Entry 4C3J (X-ray diffraction, 3.35 A resolution); this record covers chains A and H of the 14 polymer chains in the assembly.

Chain A:
Protein: DNA-directed RNA polymerase I subunit RPA190
Source organism: Saccharomyces cerevisiae
Notes: EC 2.7.7.6
UniProtKB: P10964 (RPA1_YEAST); numbering as in UniProt (aligned over 1-1664)
Sequence (1664 residues; each row starts with the number of its first residue):
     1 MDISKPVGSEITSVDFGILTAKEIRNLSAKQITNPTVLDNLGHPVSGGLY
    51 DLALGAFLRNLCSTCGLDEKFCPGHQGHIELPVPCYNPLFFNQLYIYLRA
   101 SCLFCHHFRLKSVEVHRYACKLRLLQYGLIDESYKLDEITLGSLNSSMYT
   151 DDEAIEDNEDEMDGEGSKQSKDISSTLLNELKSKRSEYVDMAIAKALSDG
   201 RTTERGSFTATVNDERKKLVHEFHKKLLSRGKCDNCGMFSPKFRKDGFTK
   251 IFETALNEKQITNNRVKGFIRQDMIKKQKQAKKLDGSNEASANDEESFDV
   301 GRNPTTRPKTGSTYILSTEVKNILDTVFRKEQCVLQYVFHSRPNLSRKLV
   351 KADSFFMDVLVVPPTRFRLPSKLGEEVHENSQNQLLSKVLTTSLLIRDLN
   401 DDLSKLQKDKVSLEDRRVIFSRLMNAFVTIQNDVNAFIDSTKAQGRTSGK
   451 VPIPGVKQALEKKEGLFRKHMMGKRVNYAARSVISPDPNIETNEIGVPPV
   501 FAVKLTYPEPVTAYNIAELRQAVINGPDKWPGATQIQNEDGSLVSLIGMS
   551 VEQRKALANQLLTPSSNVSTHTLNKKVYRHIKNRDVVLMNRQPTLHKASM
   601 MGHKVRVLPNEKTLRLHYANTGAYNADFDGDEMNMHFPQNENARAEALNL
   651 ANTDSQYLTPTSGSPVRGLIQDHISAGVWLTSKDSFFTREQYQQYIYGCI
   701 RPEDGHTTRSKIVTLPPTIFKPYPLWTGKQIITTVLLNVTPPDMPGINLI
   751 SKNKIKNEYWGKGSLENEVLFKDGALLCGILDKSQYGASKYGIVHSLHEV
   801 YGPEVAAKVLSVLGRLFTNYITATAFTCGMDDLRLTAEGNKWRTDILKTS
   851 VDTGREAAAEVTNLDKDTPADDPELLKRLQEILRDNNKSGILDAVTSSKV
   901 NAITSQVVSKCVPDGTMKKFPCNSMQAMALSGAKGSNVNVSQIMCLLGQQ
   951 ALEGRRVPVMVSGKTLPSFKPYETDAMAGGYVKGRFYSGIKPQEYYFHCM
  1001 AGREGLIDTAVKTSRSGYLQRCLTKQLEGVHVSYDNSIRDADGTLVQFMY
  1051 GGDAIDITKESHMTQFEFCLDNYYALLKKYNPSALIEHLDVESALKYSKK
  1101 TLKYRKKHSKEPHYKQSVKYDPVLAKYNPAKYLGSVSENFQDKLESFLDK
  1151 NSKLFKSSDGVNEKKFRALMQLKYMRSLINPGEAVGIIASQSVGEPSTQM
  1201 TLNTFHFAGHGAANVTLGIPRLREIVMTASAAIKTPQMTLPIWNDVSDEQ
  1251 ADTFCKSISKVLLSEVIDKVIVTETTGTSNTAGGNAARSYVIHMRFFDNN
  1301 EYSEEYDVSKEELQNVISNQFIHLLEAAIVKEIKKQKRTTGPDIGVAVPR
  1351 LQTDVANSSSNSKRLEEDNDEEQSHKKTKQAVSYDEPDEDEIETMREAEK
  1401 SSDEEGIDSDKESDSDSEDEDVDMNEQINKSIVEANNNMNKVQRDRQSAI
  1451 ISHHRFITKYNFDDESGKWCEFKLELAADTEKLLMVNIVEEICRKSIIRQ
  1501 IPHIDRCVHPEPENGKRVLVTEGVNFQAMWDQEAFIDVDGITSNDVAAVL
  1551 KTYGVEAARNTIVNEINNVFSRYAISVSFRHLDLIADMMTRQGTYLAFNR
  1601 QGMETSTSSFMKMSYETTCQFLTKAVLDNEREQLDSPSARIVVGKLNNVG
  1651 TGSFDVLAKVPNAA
Disordered / not traced: 142-171, 276-311, 407-409, 448-450, 1154-1159, 1206-1213, 1279-1286, 1353-1360, 1400-1437, 1664
Bound ions: Zn2+ site 1: C62, C65, C72, H75; Zn2+ site 2: C102, C105, C233, C236
UniProt features mapped onto this chain:
  - region: P992 to E1004 (Bridging helix)
  - binding site (Zn(2+)): C62, C65, C72, H75, C102, C105, C233, C236
  - binding site (Mg(2+)): D627, D629, D631
  - modified residue (Phosphoserine): S889, S1636
What the authors report for this chain:
  - conformationally variable residues (order/disorder transition): N1361 to E1399
  - contacts within the chain: R1015-D1385, R1015-E1386, R1015-D1388, R1015-E1389

Chain H:
Protein: DNA-directed RNA polymerases I, II, and III subunit RPABC3
Source organism: Saccharomyces cerevisiae
Notes: EC 2.7.7.6
UniProtKB: P20436 (RPAB3_YEAST); residues 1-146 here = UniProt positions 1-146
Sequence (146 residues; row label = number of the first residue in the row):
     1 MSNTLFDDIFQVSEVDPGRYNKVCRIEAASTTQDQCKLTLDINVELFPVA
    51 AQDSLTVTIASSLNLEDTPANDSSATRSWRPPQAGDRSLADDYDYVMYGT
   101 AYKFEEVSKDLIAVYYSFGGLLMRLEGNYRNLNNLKQENAYLLIRR
Disordered / not traced: 1-2, 65-74
UniProt features mapped onto this chain:
  - region: D16 to T39 (Non-specific ssDNA binding)
  - modified residue: S2 (N-acetylserine), T68 (Phosphothreonine)

Interface between chain A and chain H:
Pairs across the interface - 66 pairs, chain A then chain H:
  S682(A) - Y20(H)
  K683(A) - Y20(H)
  K683(A) - V23(H)
  K683(A) - D41(H)  salt bridge
  K683(A) - G120(H)
  D684(A) - Y20(H)
  D684(A) - N21(H)  hydrogen bond (side chain-backbone)
  D684(A) - K22(H)  hydrogen bond (side chain-backbone)
  D684(A) - V23(H)  hydrogen bond (side chain-backbone)
  F686(A) - V23(H)  hydrophobic
  F686(A) - N43(H)
  F686(A) - L121(H)  hydrophobic
  R689(A) - W79(H)
  R689(A) - P81(H)
  P716(A) - W79(H)  hydrophobic
  P716(A) - Y98(H)  hydrophobic
  P717(A) - W79(H)
  P717(A) - Y98(H)
  T718(A) - M97(H)
  T718(A) - Y98(H)  hydrogen bond (backbone-backbone)
  T718(A) - F118(H)
  T718(A) - G119(H)
  I719(A) - N43(H)
  I719(A) - L46(H)  hydrophobic
  I719(A) - Y95(H)
  I719(A) - V96(H)
  F720(A) - W79(H)
  F720(A) - V96(H)  hydrogen bond (backbone-backbone)
  F720(A) - Y98(H)  hydrophobic
  F720(A) - Y141(H)  hydrophobic
  K721(A) - A90(H)  hydrogen bond (side chain-backbone)
  K721(A) - D91(H)
  K721(A) - Y93(H)  hydrogen bond (side chain-backbone)
  K721(A) - D94(H)
  K721(A) - Y95(H)
  K721(A) - V96(H)  hydrogen bond (backbone-backbone)
  P722(A) - L46(H)  hydrophobic
  P722(A) - D94(H)
  P724(A) - W79(H)  hydrophobic
  L725(A) - N43(H)
  L725(A) - L46(H)  hydrophobic
  W726(A) - W79(H)  hydrophobic
  T727(A) - G119(H)  hydrogen bond (side chain-backbone)
  K729(A) - G120(H)
  W760(A) - G18(H)
  W760(A) - Y20(H)
  G761(A) - G18(H)
  K762(A) - E14(H)  salt bridge
  K762(A) - D16(H)
  K762(A) - R25(H)
  K762(A) - E27(H)  salt bridge
  G763(A) - R25(H)
  L765(A) - L122(H)  hydrophobic
  E766(A) - Y20(H)  hydrogen bond
  L770(A) - Y102(H)  hydrophobic
  K772(A) - A101(H)
  K772(A) - Y102(H)
  K772(A) - E138(H)  salt bridge
  D773(A) - E138(H)
  L777(A) - T100(H)
  L777(A) - S117(H)  hydrogen bond (backbone-side chain)
  L777(A) - G120(H)  hydrogen bond (backbone-backbone)
  L777(A) - L122(H)
  K919(A) - R19(H)
  F920(A) - R19(H)
  P921(A) - R19(H)
Interface residues without a listed pair, chain A (33 interface residues in all): Y723, Y759, C778

In short:
The interface between chain A and chain H involves 33 residues on one side and 34 on the other; the contacts
include 12 hydrogen bonds and 4 salt bridges. Polar pairs include K683(A)-D41(H), K762(A)-E14(H) and
K762(A)-E27(H). From the paper: conformational variability at N1361(A); contacts within the chain involving
R1015(A), D1385(A) and E1386(A) among others.
Here chain A is DNA-directed RNA polymerase I subunit RPA190 and chain H is DNA-directed RNA polymerases I,
II, and III subunit RPABC3, both from Saccharomyces cerevisiae. Entry 4C3J (Structure of 14-subunit RNA
polymerase I at 3.35 A resolution, crystal form C2-90) was determined by X-ray diffraction, deposited together
with 4C3H and 4C3I.
